PDB entry 7VWB | X-ray diffraction, 1.90 A resolution | chains A and B

# Chain A (and B)
Name: phloem lectin
Organism: Cucumis sativus
Notes: chain B of this document is another copy of the same molecule, construct and numbering; everything in this record applies to it too
Reference sequence: Q8LK69 (Q8LK69_CUCSA); numbering as in UniProt (aligned over 1-154)
Sequence (154 residues; numbered 1 to 154; the number before each row is that of its first residue):
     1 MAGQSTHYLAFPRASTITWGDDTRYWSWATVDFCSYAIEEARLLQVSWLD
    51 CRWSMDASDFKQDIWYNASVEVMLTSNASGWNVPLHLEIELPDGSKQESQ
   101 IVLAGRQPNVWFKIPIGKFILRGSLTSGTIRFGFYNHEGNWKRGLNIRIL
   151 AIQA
Not modelled in the structure: 1-4
Construct notes: conflict Ile-149 (Thr in Q8LK69)

# How chain A and chain B interact
Residue-residue contacts - 61 pairs, chain A then chain B:
  Ser-5(A) / Arg-13(B)
  Ser-5(A) / Ala-37(B)
  Ser-5(A) / Glu-39(B)  hydrogen bond
  Thr-6(A) / Phe-11(B)
  Thr-6(A) / Tyr-36(B)
  Thr-6(A) / Ala-37(B)  hydrogen bond (backbone-backbone)
  His-7(A) / Ala-10(B)
  His-7(A) / Phe-11(B)  hydrogen bond (backbone-backbone)
  His-7(A) / Arg-13(B)
  His-7(A) / Ala-14(B)
  Tyr-8(A) / Leu-9(B)
  Tyr-8(A) / Ala-10(B)  hydrophobic
  Tyr-8(A) / Ala-14(B)
  Tyr-8(A) / Ser-54(B)
  Tyr-8(A) / Met-55(B)  hydrophobic
  Leu-9(A) / His-7(B)
  Leu-9(A) / Tyr-8(B)
  Leu-9(A) / Leu-9(B)  hydrogen bond (backbone-backbone)
  Leu-9(A) / Phe-11(B)  hydrophobic
  Leu-9(A) / Tyr-36(B)  hydrophobic
  Ala-10(A) / His-7(B)
  Ala-10(A) / Tyr-8(B)  hydrophobic
  Phe-11(A) / Thr-6(B)
  Phe-11(A) / His-7(B)  hydrogen bond (backbone-backbone)
  Phe-11(A) / Leu-9(B)  hydrophobic
  Arg-13(A) / Ser-5(B)
  Arg-13(A) / His-7(B)
  Arg-13(A) / Lys-61(B)  hydrogen bond (backbone-side chain)
  Ala-14(A) / His-7(B)
  Ala-14(A) / Tyr-8(B)
  Ala-14(A) / Lys-61(B)
  Ser-15(A) / Lys-61(B)  hydrogen bond (backbone-side chain)
  Phe-33(A) / Phe-33(B)  hydrophobic
  Phe-33(A) / Cys-34(B)  hydrophobic
  Cys-34(A) / Phe-33(B)  hydrophobic
  Cys-34(A) / Cys-34(B)  disulfide
  Ser-35(A) / Lys-113(B)  hydrogen bond
  Tyr-36(A) / Thr-6(B)
  Tyr-36(A) / Glu-71(B)  hydrogen bond
  Tyr-36(A) / Lys-113(B)
  Tyr-36(A) / Ile-149(B)
  Tyr-36(A) / Ala-151(B)  hydrophobic
  Ala-37(A) / Ser-5(B)
  Ala-37(A) / Thr-6(B)  hydrogen bond (backbone-backbone)
  Glu-39(A) / Ser-5(B)  hydrogen bond
  Ser-54(A) / Tyr-8(B)
  Ser-54(A) / Asp-59(B)
  Met-55(A) / Asp-59(B)
  Asp-56(A) / Asp-56(B)
  Asp-56(A) / Asp-59(B)  hydrogen bond (backbone-side chain)
  Asp-59(A) / Ser-54(B)
  Asp-59(A) / Met-55(B)
  Asp-59(A) / Asp-56(B)  hydrogen bond (side chain-backbone)
  Asp-59(A) / Asp-59(B)
  Lys-61(A) / Arg-13(B)  hydrogen bond (side chain-backbone)
  Lys-61(A) / Ser-15(B)  hydrogen bond (side chain-backbone)
  Glu-71(A) / Tyr-36(B)  hydrogen bond
  Lys-113(A) / Ser-35(B)  hydrogen bond (side chain-backbone)
  Lys-113(A) / Tyr-36(B)
  Ile-149(A) / Tyr-36(B)
  Ala-151(A) / Tyr-36(B)  hydrophobic
Other interface residues (no listed pair), chain A (29 interface residues in all): Thr-16, Ile-38, Ser-58, Gln-153
Other interface residues (no listed pair), chain B (29 interface residues in all): Thr-16, Ile-38, Ser-58, Gln-153
Inter-chain disulfides: Cys-34(A)/Cys-34(B)

# In short
Chain A and chain B each contribute 29 residues to their interface; the contacts include 1 disulfide bond and
17 hydrogen bonds. Polar pairs include Ser-5(A)/Glu-39(B), Arg-13(A)/Lys-61(B) and Ser-15(A)/Lys-61(B).
Both chains are phloem lectin (Cucumis sativus). Entry 7VWB (Phloem lectin (PP2) structure -complex with
N-Acetyllactosamine (LacNAc)) was determined by X-ray diffraction, deposited together with 7VUB, 7W4B and
7YAQ.
